Entry 8DUN (electron microscopy, 5.84 A resolution (low resolution: residue-level contacts below are approximate; hydrogen-bond / salt-bridge calls are withheld)); this record covers chains L and G of the 12 polymer chains in the assembly.

[Chain L]
Name: Antibody SKW11 light chain
Source organism: Macaca fascicularis
Notes: antibody fragment or engineered binder
Chain sequence (214 residues; numbered 1 to 214; the number before each row is that of its first residue):
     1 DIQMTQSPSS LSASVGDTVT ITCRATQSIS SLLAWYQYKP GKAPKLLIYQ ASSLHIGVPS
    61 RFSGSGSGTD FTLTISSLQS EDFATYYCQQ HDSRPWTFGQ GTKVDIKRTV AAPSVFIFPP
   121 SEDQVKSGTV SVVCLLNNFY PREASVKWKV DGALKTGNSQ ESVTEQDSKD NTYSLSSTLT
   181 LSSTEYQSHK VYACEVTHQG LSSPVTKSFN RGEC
Not modelled in the structure: 1, 108-214

[Chain G]
Name: Spike glycoprotein E2
Source organism: Western equine encephalitis virus
UniProt: P13897 (POLS_WEEV); residues 14-421 here correspond to UniProt positions 330-737 (UniProt number = residue number + 316)
Chain sequence (408 residues; row label = number of the first residue in the row):
    14 PYLGFCPYCR HSAPCFSPIK IENVWDESDD GSIRIQVSAQ FGYNQAGTAD VTKFRYMSFD
    74 HDHDIKEDSM DKIAISTSGP CRRLGHKGYF LLAQCPPGDS VTVSITSGAS ENSCTVEKKI
   134 RRKFVGREEY LFPPVHGKLV KCHVYDHLKE TSAGYITMHR PGPHAYKSYL EEASGEVYIK
   194 PPSGKNVTYE CKCGDYSTGI VSTRTKMNGC TKAKQCIAYK SDQTKWVFNS PDLIRHTDHS
   254 VQGKLHIPFR LTPTVCPVPL AHTPTVTKWF KGITLHLTAT RPTLLTTRKL GLRADATAEW
   314 ITGTTSRNFS VGREGLEYVW GNHEPVRVWA QESAPGDPHG WPHEIIIHYY HRHPVYTVIV
   374 LCGVALAILV GTASSAACIA KARRDCLTPY ALAPNATVPT ALAVLCCI
Not modelled in the structure: 349-421
Swiss-Prot annotation at these positions:
  - region: Lys394 to Asp398 (Interaction with the capsid protein), Thr401 to Ile421 (Transient transmembrane before p62-6K protein processing)
  - lipidation (S-palmitoyl cysteine): Cys399, Cys419, Cys420
  - glycosylation (N-linked (GlcNAc...) asparagine): Asn199, Asn321
Cystine bridges: Cys19-Cys127, Cys22-Cys28, Cys94-Cys108, Cys155-Cys269, Cys204-Cys229, Cys206-Cys223
Glycans and other covalent adducts: N-acetylglucosamine (NAG) linked to Asn199, Asn321

[How chain L and chain G interact]
Residue-residue contacts (7):
  Ser30(L) with Gln58(G)
  Ser31(L) with Ala59(G)
  Leu32(L) with Ala59(G)
  Gln50(L) with Thr61(G)
  Asp92(L) with Gln236(G); Thr237(G)
  Arg94(L) with Gln236(G)
Other interface residues (no listed pair), chain L (7 interface residues in all): Ser93

[Summary]
The interface between chain L and chain G involves 7 residues on one side and 5 on the other.
N-acetylglucosamine is covalently linked to Asn199(G) and Asn321(G).
Here chain L is Antibody SKW11 light chain (Macaca fascicularis) and chain G is Spike glycoprotein E2 (Western
equine encephalitis virus). Entry 8DUN (Cryo-EM Structure of Antibody SKW11 in complex with Western Equine
Encephalitis Virus spike (local refinement from ...) was determined by electron microscopy (same publication
as 8DEE, 8DEF, 8DEQ, 8DUL, 8DWO, 8EEU and 8EEV).
